1BNK - chains E and A of the 3 polymer chains in the assembly; structure by X-ray diffraction, 2.70 A resolution.

== Chain E ==
Molecule: 13-nt DNA strand
Sequence (13 nucleotides; row label = number of the first residue in the row):
    14 GGCAATCATGTCA

== Chain A ==
Name: Protein (3-METHYLADENINE DNA glycosylase)
From: Homo sapiens
Notes: EC 3.2.2.21
UniProt: P29372 (3MG_HUMAN); residue numbers follow UniProt; this construct covers 80-295
Amino-acid sequence (216 residues; each row starts with the number of its first residue):
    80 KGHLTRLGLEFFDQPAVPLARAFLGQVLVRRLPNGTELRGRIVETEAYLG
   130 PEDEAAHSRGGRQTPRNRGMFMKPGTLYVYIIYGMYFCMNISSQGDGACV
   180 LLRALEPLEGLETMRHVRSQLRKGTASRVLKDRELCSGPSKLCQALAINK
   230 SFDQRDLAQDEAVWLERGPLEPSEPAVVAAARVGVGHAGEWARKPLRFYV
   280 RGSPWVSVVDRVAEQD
Unresolved in the structure: 195-198, 202-205, 247-254
Swiss-Prot annotation at these positions:
  - modified residue: Ser-252 (Phosphoserine)

== Interface between chain E and chain A ==
Pairs across the interface (11):
  DA18(E) with Met-164(A), base contact
  DT19(E) with Tyr-162(A), base contact; Met-164(A), sugar contact
  DC20(E) with Gly-163(A), sugar contact
  DT22(E) with Arg-145(A), phosphate contact; Lys-229(A), salt bridge to the phosphate
  DG23(E) with Thr-143(A), hydrogen bond to the phosphate; Pro-144(A), phosphate contact; Arg-145(A), hydrogen bond to the phosphate
  DT24(E) with Arg-141(A), salt bridge to the phosphate; Thr-143(A), phosphate contact
Other interface residues (no listed pair), chain E (7 interface residues in all): DA21
Other interface residues (no listed pair), chain A (9 interface residues in all): Ile-160

== Summary ==
7 residues of chain E face 9 of chain A across their interface; the contacts include 2 hydrogen bonds and 2
salt bridges. Polar pairs include DG23(E)/Thr-143(A), DG23(E)/Arg-145(A) and DT22(E)/Lys-229(A).
Here chain E is a 13-nt DNA strand and chain A is Protein (3-METHYLADENINE DNA glycosylase) (Homo sapiens).
Entry 1BNK (Human 3-methyladenine DNA glycosylase complexed to DNA) was determined by X-ray diffraction.
